Entry 6SWD (electron microscopy, 3.20 A resolution); this record covers chains 2 and I of the 19 polymer chains in the assembly.

Chain 2:
Molecule: 16S ribosomal RNA
Source organism: Pyrococcus abyssi GE5
Sequence (1044 nucleotides; numbered 13 to 1509; 453 numbers in that range are skipped by the numbering (no residue carries them; nothing is unmodelled there); the number before each row is that of its first residue):
    13 AUUCXGGUUGAUCCUGCCGGAGGCCACUGCUAUGGGGGUCXGACUAAGCC
    63 AUGCGAGUCAAGGGGGCGUCCCUUCUGGGACGCCACCGGCGGACGGCUCA
   113 GUAACACGUCGGUAACCUACCCUCGGGAGGGGGAUAACCCCGGGAAACUG
   163 GGGCUAAUCCCCCAUAGGCCUGGGGUACUGGAAGGUCCCCAGGCCGAAAG
   213 GGAGCCGUAAGGCUCCGCCCGAGGAUGGGCCGGCGGCXGAUUAGGUAGUU
   263 GGUGGGGUAACGGCCCACCAAGCXGAAGAUCGGUACGGGCXGUGAGAGCG
   313 GGAGCCXGGAGAUGGACACUGAGACACGGGUCCAGGCCCUACGGGGCGCA
   363 GCAGGCGCGAXACCUCXGCAAUGCGGGAAACXGCGACGGGGGGACCCCCA
   413 GUGCCGUGCCUCUGGCACGGCUUUUCCGGAGUGUAAAAAGCUCCGGGAAU
   463 AAGGGCUGGGCAAGGCXGGUGGCAGCCGCCGCGGUAAUACCGGCGGCCXG
   513 AGUGGUGGCCACUAUUAUUGGGCCUAAAGCGGCXGUAGCCGGGCCCGUAA
   563 GUCCCUGGCGAAAUCCCACGGCUCAACXGUGGGGCUCGCUGGGGAUACUG
   613 CGGGCCUUGGGACXGGGAGAGGCXGGGGGUACCCCXGGGGUAGGGGUGAA
   663 AUCCUAUAAUCCCGGGGGGACCGCCAGUGGCGAAGGCGCCXGGCUGGAAC
   713 GGGUCXGACGGUGAGGGCXGAAGGCCAGGGGAGCGAACXGGAUUAGAUAC
   763 CCGGGUAGUCCUGGCUGUAAAGGAUGCGGGCUAGGUGUCGGGCGAGCUUC
   813 GAGCUCGCCCGGUGCXGUAGGGAAGCXGUUAAGCCXGCXGCCUGGGGAGU
   863 ACGGCXGCAAGGCUGAAACUUAAAGGAAUUGGCGGGGGAG
  1356 CCUGCUCCUUGCACACACCGCCXGUCACUCCACCCGAGCGGGGCCUAGGU
  1406 GAGGCCCGAUCUCCUUCGGGAGGUCGGGUCGAGCCUAGGCUCCGUGAGGG
  1456 GGGAGAAGUCGUAACAAGGUAGCXGUAGGGGAACCUACGGCUCGAUCACC
  1506 UCCU
Modified residues: 4AC (N(4)-acetylcytidine-5'-monophosphate) at position 17, 4AC (N(4)-acetylcytidine-5'-monophosphate) at position 53, LHH ([(2R,3R,4R,5R)-5-(4-acetamido-2-oxidanylidene-pyrimidin-1-yl)-4-methoxy-3-oxidanyl-oxolan-2-yl]methyl dihydrogen phosphate) at position 250, 4AC (N(4)-acetylcytidine-5'-monophosphate) at position 286, 4AC (N(4)-acetylcytidine-5'-monophosphate) at position 303, 4AC (N(4)-acetylcytidine-5'-monophosphate) at position 319, A2M (2'-O-methyladenosine 5'-(dihydrogen phosphate)) at position 373, 4AC (N(4)-acetylcytidine-5'-monophosphate) at position 379, 4AC (N(4)-acetylcytidine-5'-monophosphate) at position 394, 4AC (N(4)-acetylcytidine-5'-monophosphate) at position 479, 4AC (N(4)-acetylcytidine-5'-monophosphate) at position 511, 4AC (N(4)-acetylcytidine-5'-monophosphate) at position 546, 4AC (N(4)-acetylcytidine-5'-monophosphate) at position 590, 4AC (N(4)-acetylcytidine-5'-monophosphate) at position 626, 4AC (N(4)-acetylcytidine-5'-monophosphate) at position 636, 4AC (N(4)-acetylcytidine-5'-monophosphate) at position 648, 4AC (N(4)-acetylcytidine-5'-monophosphate) at position 703, 4AC (N(4)-acetylcytidine-5'-monophosphate) at position 718, 4AC (N(4)-acetylcytidine-5'-monophosphate) at position 731, 4AC (N(4)-acetylcytidine-5'-monophosphate) at position 751, 4AC (N(4)-acetylcytidine-5'-monophosphate) at position 828, 4AC (N(4)-acetylcytidine-5'-monophosphate) at position 839, 4AC (N(4)-acetylcytidine-5'-monophosphate) at position 848, 4AC (N(4)-acetylcytidine-5'-monophosphate) at position 851, 4AC (N(4)-acetylcytidine-5'-monophosphate) at position 868, OMC (o2'-methylycytidine-5'-monophosphate) at position 1376, 5HM (5-(hydroxymethyl)cytidine 5'-(dihydrogen phosphate)) at position 1378, UR3 (3-methyluridine-5'-monophoshate) at position 1467, 6MZ (N6-methyladenosine-5'-monophosphate) at position 1469, 4AC (N(4)-acetylcytidine-5'-monophosphate) at position 1479, MA6 (6N-dimethyladenosine-5'-monophoshate) at position 1487, MA6 (6N-dimethyladenosine-5'-monophoshate) at position 1488
Bound ions: Mg2+ site 1 near G28 (its only coordinating residue here); Mg2+ site 2 near C39 (its only coordinating residue here); Mg2+ site 3 near C106 (its only coordinating residue here); Mg2+ site 4: A112, G113, C298; Mg2+ site 5 near A148 (its only coordinating residue here); Mg2+ site 6: A474, A475; Mg2+ site 7: A539, A540; Mg2+ site 8: G554, G555; Mg2+ site 9 near A574 (its only coordinating residue here); Mg2+ site 10: C584, C586; Mg2+ site 11 near A587 (its only coordinating residue here); Mg2+ site 12 near G591 (its only coordinating residue here); 4 more Mg2+ sites not listed

Chain I:
Protein: 30S ribosomal protein S8
Source organism: Pyrococcus abyssi (strain GE5 / Orsay)
UniProtKB: Q9V1V0 (RS8_PYRAB); residues 1-130 here = UniProt positions 1-130
Amino-acid sequence (130 residues; row label = number of the first residue in the row):
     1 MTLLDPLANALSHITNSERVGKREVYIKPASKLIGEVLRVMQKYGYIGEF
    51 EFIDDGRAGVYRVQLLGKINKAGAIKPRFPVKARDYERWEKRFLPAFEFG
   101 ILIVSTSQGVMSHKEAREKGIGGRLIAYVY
Disordered / not traced: 1

How chain 2 and chain I interact:
Contacting residue pairs (46):
  U531(2) - Arg92(I)  sugar contact
  C552(2) - Leu4(I)  sugar contact
  G553(2) - Leu3(I)  hydrogen bond to the sugar
  G553(2) - Leu4(I)  sugar contact
  G554(2) - Pro6(I)  phosphate contact
  G555(2) - Pro6(I)  phosphate contact
  G555(2) - Ser31(I)  hydrogen bond to the phosphate
  C556(2) - Ser31(I)  phosphate contact
  C556(2) - Lys32(I)  hydrogen bond to the phosphate
  C557(2) - Lys32(I)  salt bridge to the phosphate
  G563(2) - Arg124(I)  base contact
  U564(2) - Pro80(I)  phosphate contact
  U564(2) - Arg124(I)  sugar contact
  C565(2) - Val81(I)  sugar contact
  C565(2) - Lys82(I)  salt bridge to the phosphate
  C565(2) - Gly122(I)  hydrogen bond to the sugar
  C566(2) - Lys82(I)  phosphate contact
  C566(2) - Ala83(I)  hydrogen bond to the phosphate
  C566(2) - Gly120(I)  sugar contact
  A607(2) - Ser107(I)  hydrogen bond to the base
  A609(2) - Ser105(I)  hydrogen bond to the sugar
  A609(2) - Thr106(I)  base contact
  A609(2) - Ser107(I)  base contact
  C610(2) - Arg78(I)  sugar contact
  C610(2) - Ser105(I)  sugar contact
  U620(2) - Arg57(I)  salt bridge to the phosphate
  U620(2) - Ala58(I)  base contact
  G722(2) - Thr2(I)  sugar contact
  G722(2) - Leu4(I)  base contact
  G723(2) - Thr2(I)  hydrogen bond to the sugar
  G790(2) - Thr2(I)  hydrogen bond to the sugar
  G791(2) - Thr2(I)  hydrogen bond to the sugar
  G791(2) - Leu3(I)  sugar contact
  G791(2) - Asn9(I)  base contact
  G792(2) - Asn9(I)  sugar contact
  G792(2) - Ser12(I)  hydrogen bond to the base
  C793(2) - His13(I)  hydrogen bond to the sugar
  C793(2) - Asn16(I)  sugar contact
  U794(2) - His13(I)  phosphate contact
  A795(2) - Lys22(I)  salt bridge to the phosphate
  C846(2) - Asn16(I)  base contact
  C847(2) - Ser12(I)  sugar contact
  4AC_848(2) - Asp5(I)  sugar contact
  4AC_848(2) - Lys76(I)  phosphate contact
  G849(2) - Leu4(I)  sugar contact
  G849(2) - Lys76(I)  phosphate contact
Also at the interface, not in a pair above, chain 2 (30 interface residues in all): U608, G621, G845
Also at the interface, not in a pair above, chain I (38 interface residues in all): Ala8, Ser17, Val20, Ala30, Leu33, Lys71, Ala74, Gly109, Val110, Ile121, Gly123

Overview:
Chain 2 and chain I form an interface of 30 and 38 residues respectively, with 12 hydrogen bonds and 4 salt
bridges. Polar contacts include A607(2)-Ser107(I), G792(2)-Ser12(I) and G553(2)-Leu3(I). A112(2), G113(2) and
C298(2) coordinate Mg2+ site 4. A474(2) and A475(2) coordinate Mg2+ site 6.
Chain 2 is 16S ribosomal RNA (Pyrococcus abyssi GE5) and chain I is 30S ribosomal protein S8 (Pyrococcus
abyssi (strain GE5 / Orsay)); the structure, IC2 body model of cryo-EM structure of a full archaeal ribosomal
translation initiation complex devoid of ..., was determined by electron microscopy.
